5MPC - chains f and g of the 48 polymer chains in the assembly; structure by electron microscopy, 7.70 A resolution (low resolution: residue-level contacts below are approximate; hydrogen-bond / salt-bridge calls are withheld).

== Chain f ==
Molecule: Proteasome subunit alpha type-6
From: Saccharomyces cerevisiae (strain ATCC 204508 / S288c)
Notes: EC 3.4.25.1
UniProt: P40302 (PSA6_YEAST); residues 0-233 here correspond to UniProt positions 1-234 (UniProt number = residue number + 1)
Sequence (234 residues; numbered 0 to 233; the number before each row is that of its first residue; numbering starts at 0):
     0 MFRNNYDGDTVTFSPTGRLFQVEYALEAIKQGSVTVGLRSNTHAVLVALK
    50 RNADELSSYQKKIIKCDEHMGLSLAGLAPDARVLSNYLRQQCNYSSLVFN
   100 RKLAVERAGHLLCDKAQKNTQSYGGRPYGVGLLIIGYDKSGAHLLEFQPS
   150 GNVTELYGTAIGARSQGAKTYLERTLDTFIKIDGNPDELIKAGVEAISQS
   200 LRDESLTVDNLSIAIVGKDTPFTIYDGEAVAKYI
Unresolved in the structure: 0-2
UniProt features mapped onto this chain:
  - modified residue: Ser13 (Phosphoserine)
  - cross-link: Lys190 (Glycyl lysine isopeptide (Lys-Gly) (interchain with G-Cter in ubiquitin))

== Chain g ==
Molecule: Probable proteasome subunit alpha type-7
From: Saccharomyces cerevisiae (strain ATCC 204508 / S288c)
Notes: EC 3.4.25.1
UniProt: P21242 (PSA7_YEAST); residues -3 to 284 here correspond to UniProt positions 1-288 (UniProt number = residue number + 4)
Sequence (288 residues; each row starts with the number of its first residue; numbers below 1 keep their minus sign (Met-3 is residue -3)):
    -3 MTSIGTGYDLSNSVFSPDGRNFQVEYAVKAVENGTTSIGIKCNDGVVFAV
    47 EKLITSKLLVPQKNVKIQVVDRHIGCVYSGLIPDGRHLVNRGREEAASFK
    97 KLYKTPIPIPAFADRLGQYVQAHTLYNSVRPFGVSTIFGGVDKNGAHLYM
   147 LEPSGSYWGYKGAATGKGRQSAKAELEKLVDHHPEGLSAREAVKQAAKII
   197 YLAHEDNKEKDFELEISWCSLSETNGLHKFVKGDLLQEAIDFAQKEINGD
   247 DDEDEDDSDNVMSSDDENAPVATNANATTDQEGDIHLE
Unresolved in the structure: -3 to 1, 245-284
UniProt features mapped onto this chain:
  - modified residue: Thr-2 (N-acetylthreonine)

== How chain f and chain g interact ==
Contacting residue pairs - 62 pairs, chain f then chain g:
  Asn4(f) with Asp5(g); Leu6(g)
  Tyr5(f) with Asp5(g); Tyr22(g)
  Asp8(f) with Leu6(g)
  Thr9(f) with Arg126(g)
  Val10(f) with Asn8(g); Asn123(g); Ser124(g); Arg126(g)
  Thr11(f) with Leu6(g); Asn8(g); Gln19(g); Arg126(g)
  Phe12(f) with Gln19(g); Tyr22(g); Arg126(g); Pro127(g); Phe128(g)
  Ser13(f) with Tyr22(g)
  Pro14(f) with Tyr22(g); Lys25(g)
  Arg17(f) with Arg126(g)
  Leu18(f) with Arg126(g)
  Arg38(f) with Val56(g)
  His109(f) with Gln64(g); Arg82(g)
  Cys112(f) with Pro79(g); Arg82(g)
  Asp113(f) with Arg82(g); His83(g); Asn86(g)
  Gln116(f) with Pro79(g); Asp80(g); His83(g); Arg126(g)
  Lys117(f) with His83(g); Tyr115(g)
  Thr119(f) with Arg126(g)
  Gln120(f) with Arg126(g); Pro127(g); Phe128(g)
  Ser121(f) with Ser124(g)
  Tyr122(f) with Ser124(g)
  His142(f) with Lys59(g)
  Ser149(f) with Pro79(g)
  Gly150(f) with Pro79(g)
  Asn151(f) with Ile78(g); Pro79(g)
  Thr153(f) with Asn60(g)
  Glu154(f) with Val56(g); Lys59(g); Asn60(g)
  Leu155(f) with Leu54(g)
  Tyr156(f) with Lys53(g); Leu54(g); Val56(g); Pro57(g)
  Gly157(f) with Leu54(g)
  Glu172(f) with Lys53(g); Leu54(g)
  Leu175(f) with Lys53(g)
Other interface residues (no listed pair), chain f (36 interface residues in all): Gly16, Glu105, Val152, Leu171
Other interface residues (no listed pair), chain g (33 interface residues in all): Ser7, Ala23, Ala26, Leu55, Leu77, His119, Val125, Gly129

== In short ==
Chain f and chain g form an interface of 36 and 33 residues respectively.
Here chain f is Proteasome subunit alpha type-6 and chain g is Probable proteasome subunit alpha type-7, both
from Saccharomyces cerevisiae (strain ATCC 204508 / S288c). Entry 5MPC (26S proteasome in presence of BeFx
(s4)) was determined by electron microscopy (same publication as 5MP9, 5MPA, 5MPB, 5MPD and 5MPE).
